Entry 5O32 (X-ray diffraction, 4.21 A resolution (low resolution: residue-level contacts below are approximate; hydrogen-bond / salt-bridge calls are withheld)); this record covers chains H and J of the 10 polymer chains in the assembly.

== Chain H ==
Protein: Complement factor I
From: Homo sapiens
Notes: EC 3.4.21.45
UniProt: P05156 (CFAI_HUMAN); residue numbers follow UniProt; this construct covers 19-339
Chain sequence (321 residues; numbered 19 to 339; the number before each row is that of its first residue):
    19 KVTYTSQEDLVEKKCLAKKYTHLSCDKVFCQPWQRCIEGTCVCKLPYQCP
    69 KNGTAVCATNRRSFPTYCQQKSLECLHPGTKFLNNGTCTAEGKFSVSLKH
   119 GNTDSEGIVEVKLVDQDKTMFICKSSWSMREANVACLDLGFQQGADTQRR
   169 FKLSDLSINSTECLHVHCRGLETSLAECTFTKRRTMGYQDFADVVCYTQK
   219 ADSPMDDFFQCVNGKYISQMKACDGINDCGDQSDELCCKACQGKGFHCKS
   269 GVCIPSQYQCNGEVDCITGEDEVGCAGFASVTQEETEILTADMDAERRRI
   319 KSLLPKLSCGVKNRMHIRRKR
Unresolved in the structure: 19-25, 296-301, 333-339
Swiss-Prot annotation at these positions:
  - binding site (Ca(2+)): Lys-239, Asp-242, Ile-244, Asp-246, Asp-252, Glu-253, Tyr-276, Asn-279, Glu-281, Asp-283, Asp-289, Glu-290
  - glycosylation (N-linked (GlcNAc...) asparagine): Asn-70, Asn-103 (complex), Asn-177
  - natural variant: Pro-64 (P64L: In AHUS3), Gly-119 (G119R: In AHUS3 and ARMD13), His-183 (H183R: In AHUS3), Gly-243 (G243D: In CFI deficiency), Gly-287 (G287R: In AHUS3), Arg-317 (R317W: In AHUS3)
Cystine bridges: Cys-33/Cys-255, Cys-43/Cys-54, Cys-48/Cys-59, Cys-61/Cys-93, Cys-67/Cys-86, Cys-75/Cys-106, Cys-141/Cys-181, Cys-154/Cys-214, Cys-186/Cys-196, Cys-229/Cys-247, Cys-241/Cys-256, Cys-259/Cys-271, Cys-266/Cys-284, Cys-278/Cys-293
Glycans and other covalent adducts: N-acetylglucosamine (NAG) linked to Asn-70, Asn-103, Asn-177
Bound ions: Ca2+ site 1: Lys-239, Asp-242, Ile-244, Asp-246, Asp-252, Glu-253; Ca2+ site 2: Tyr-276, Asn-279, Glu-281, Asp-283, Asp-289, Glu-290
From the paper describing this entry:
  - disease-associated variants - P64L, P83Q (citing earlier work)
  - mutagenesis - K69A, R80A, L91A: decreased catalytic activity on C3b (citing earlier work)
  - mutagenesis - F47A, I285A: decreased catalytic activity on C3b and C4b (citing earlier work)

== Chain J ==
Protein: Complement factor I
From: Homo sapiens
Notes: EC 3.4.21.45
UniProt: P05156 (CFAI_HUMAN); residue numbers follow UniProt; this construct covers 340-583
Chain sequence (244 residues; numbered 340 to 583; the number before each row is that of its first residue):
   340 IVGGKRAQLGDLPWQVAIKDASGITCGGIYIGGCWILTAAHCLRASKTHR
   390 YQIWTTVVDWIHPDLKRIVIEYVDRIIFHENYNAGTYQNDIALIEMKKDG
   440 NKKDCELPRSIPACVPWSPYLFQPNDTCIVSGWGREKDNERVFSLQWGEV
   490 KLISNCSKFYGNRFYEKEMECAGTYDGSIDACKGDSGGPLVCMDANNVTY
   540 VWGVVSWGENCGKPEFPGVYTKVANYFDWISYHVGRPFISQYNV
Unresolved in the structure: 581-583
Swiss-Prot annotation at these positions:
  - active site (Charge relay system): His-380, Asp-429, Ser-525
  - glycosylation (N-linked (GlcNAc...) asparagine): Asn-464, Asn-494, Asn-536
  - natural variant: Ile-340 (I340T: In AHUS3), Ile-416 (I416L: In AHUS3), His-418 (H418L: In CFI deficiency), Asp-519 (D519N: In AHUS3), Lys-522 (K522T: In AHUS3), Asp-524 (D524V: In AHUS3)
Cystine bridges: Cys-365/Cys-381, Cys-373/Cys-444, Cys-467/Cys-531, Cys-495/Cys-510, Cys-521/Cys-550
Glycans and other covalent adducts: N-acetylglucosamine (NAG) linked to Asn-464, Asn-494, Asn-536
From the paper describing this entry:
  - disease-associated variants - R389H, W456L, Y459S (citing earlier work)
  - catalytic residues: Ile-340, His-380, Asp-429, Asp-519, Ser-525
  - mutagenesis - S525A: abolished catalytic activity (proposed by the authors, not directly observed)

== Interface between chain H and chain J ==
Disulfides between the chains: Cys-327(H)/Cys-453(J)
Residue-residue contacts - 29 pairs, chain H then chain J:
  Tyr-38(H) / Tyr-459(J)
  Asp-44(H) / Ser-457(J)
  Asp-44(H) / Tyr-459(J)
  Lys-45(H) / Tyr-459(J)
  Arg-53(H) / Arg-575(J)
  Cys-54(H) / Arg-575(J)
  Cys-54(H) / Gln-580(J)
  Glu-56(H) / Asp-567(J)
  Lys-267(H) / Tyr-459(J)
  Lys-267(H) / Phe-461(J)
  Lys-267(H) / Gln-462(J)
  Lys-267(H) / Asp-465(J)
  Ser-268(H) / Tyr-459(J)
  Ile-285(H) / Leu-460(J)
  Thr-286(H) / Leu-460(J)
  Thr-286(H) / Asp-533(J)
  Val-291(H) / Ala-534(J)
  Val-291(H) / Asn-535(J)
  Pro-323(H) / Ser-579(J)
  Leu-325(H) / Phe-577(J)
  Cys-327(H) / Pro-451(J)
  Cys-327(H) / Ala-452(J)
  Cys-327(H) / Cys-453(J)  disulfide
  Cys-327(H) / Val-537(J)
  Gly-328(H) / Pro-451(J)
  Gly-328(H) / Cys-453(J)
  Gly-328(H) / Asn-536(J)
  Gly-328(H) / Thr-538(J)
  Val-329(H) / Ile-450(J)
Also at the interface, not in a pair above, chain H (20 interface residues in all): Cys-43, Ile-55, Gly-287, Glu-288
Also at the interface, not in a pair above, chain J (23 interface residues in all): Trp-456, Ile-578

== In short ==
Chain H and chain J form an interface of 20 and 23 residues respectively, with 1 disulfide bond. Covalently
linked N-acetylglucosamine: at Asn-70(H), Asn-103(H) and Asn-177(H). From the paper: catalytic residues
Ile-340(J), His-380(J) and Asp-429(J) among others; K69A, R80A and L91A of chain H reduce catalytic activity
on C3b; 6 substitutions were tested in all.
Here chain H is Complement factor I and chain J is Complement factor I, both from Homo sapiens. Entry 5O32
(The structure of complement complex) was determined by X-ray diffraction, deposited together with 5O35.
